1RUD - chains 1 and 2 of the 4 polymer chains in the assembly; structure by X-ray diffraction, 2.90 A resolution.

== Chain 1 ==
Molecule: Rhinovirus 14
Organism: Human rhinovirus 14
UniProt: P03303 (POLG_HRV14); residues 1-289 here correspond to UniProt positions 567-855 (UniProt number = residue number + 566)
Amino-acid sequence (289 residues; row label = number of the first residue in the row):
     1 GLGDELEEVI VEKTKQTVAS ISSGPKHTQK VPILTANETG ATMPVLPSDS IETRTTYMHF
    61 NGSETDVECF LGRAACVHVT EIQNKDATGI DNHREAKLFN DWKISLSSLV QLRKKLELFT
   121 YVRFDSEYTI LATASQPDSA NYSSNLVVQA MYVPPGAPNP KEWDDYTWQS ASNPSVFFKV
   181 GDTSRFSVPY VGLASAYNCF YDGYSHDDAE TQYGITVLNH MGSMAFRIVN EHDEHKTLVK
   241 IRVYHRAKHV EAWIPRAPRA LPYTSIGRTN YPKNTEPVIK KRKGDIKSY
Unresolved in the structure: 1-16
Sequence notes: engineered mutation S105 (Asn672 in P03303)
Ligand contacts: win i(S) (W84; 5-(7-(5-hydro-4-methyl-2-oxazolyl)phenoxy)heptyl)-3-methyl isoxazole): I104, S105, L106, S107, L116, V122, F124, S126, Y128, A150, Y152, P174, S175, V176, F186, V188, V191, Y197, N198, C199, N219, M221, M224

== Chain 2 ==
Molecule: Rhinovirus 14
Organism: Human rhinovirus 14
Notes: engineered mutation(s): N(1)105S
UniProt: P03303 (POLG_HRV14); residues 1-262 here correspond to UniProt positions 69-330 (UniProt number = residue number + 68)
Amino-acid sequence (262 residues; numbered 1 to 262; the number before each row is that of its first residue):
     1 SPNVEACGYS DRVQQITLGN STITTQEAAN AVVCYAEWPE YLPDVDASDV NKTSKPDTSV
    61 CRFYTLDSKT WTTGSKGWCW KLPDALKDMG VFGQNMFFHS LGRSGYTVHV QCNATKFHSG
   121 CLLVVVIPEH QLASHEGGNV SVKYTFTHPG ERGIDLSSAN EVGGPVKDVL YNMNGTLLGN
   181 LLIFPHQFIN LRTNNTATIV IPYINSVPID SMTRHNNVSL MVIPIAPLTV PTGATPSLPI
   241 TVTIAPMCTE FSGIRSKSIV PQ
Unresolved in the structure: 1-7
Sequence notes: conflict L170 (Ile239 in P03303)

== How chain 1 and chain 2 interact ==
Residue-residue contacts (106):
  N37(1) - F188(2)
  E38(1) - Q187(2)
  E38(1) - F188(2)  hydrogen bond (backbone-backbone)
  E38(1) - N190(2)
  E38(1) - T193(2)  hydrogen bond
  E38(1) - N194(2)
  T39(1) - A29(2)
  T39(1) - V32(2)
  T39(1) - Q187(2)
  G40(1) - H186(2)
  T120(1) - E129(2)
  Y121(1) - E129(2)  hydrogen bond
  Y121(1) - I204(2)
  Y121(1) - N205(2)
  Y121(1) - S206(2)
  A194(1) - S206(2)
  A194(1) - V207(2)  hydrophobic
  S195(1) - S206(2)  hydrogen bond (backbone-backbone)
  N198(1) - E129(2)
  N198(1) - S206(2)  hydrogen bond
  F200(1) - E129(2)
  F200(1) - Q131(2)
  Y201(1) - E129(2)
  Y201(1) - Q131(2)
  Y201(1) - R214(2)
  Y201(1) - H215(2)
  D202(1) - K81(2)  salt bridge
  D202(1) - E129(2)  hydrogen bond (backbone-side chain)
  D202(1) - H130(2)
  D202(1) - Q131(2)
  D202(1) - H215(2)
  D202(1) - N216(2)  hydrogen bond (backbone-backbone)
  G203(1) - R214(2)
  G203(1) - H215(2)
  Y204(1) - V142(2)  hydrogen bond (side chain-backbone)
  Y204(1) - K143(2)
  Y204(1) - Y144(2)  hydrogen bond (side chain-backbone)
  Y204(1) - T147(2)  hydrogen bond
  Y204(1) - H148(2)
  Y204(1) - R214(2)  hydrogen bond (backbone-backbone)
  S205(1) - R214(2)  hydrogen bond (backbone-side chain)
  H206(1) - R214(2)
  D207(1) - Y144(2)  hydrogen bond
  D207(1) - T213(2)  hydrogen bond
  D207(1) - R214(2)  hydrogen bond (side chain-backbone)
  D207(1) - V260(2)
  D207(1) - P261(2)
  D208(1) - Y144(2)
  D208(1) - P261(2)
  A209(1) - P261(2)
  E210(1) - K143(2)  salt bridge
  Q212(1) - S141(2)
  Y213(1) - H130(2)
  Y213(1) - Q131(2)
  Y213(1) - L132(2)  hydrogen bond (side chain-backbone)
  Y213(1) - S141(2)
  Y213(1) - V142(2)
  Y213(1) - T147(2)
  G214(1) - Q131(2)
  I215(1) - Q131(2)
  I254(1) - Y35(2)
  I254(1) - P128(2)  hydrophobic
  I254(1) - I204(2)  hydrophobic
  P255(1) - I183(2)  hydrophobic
  P255(1) - F184(2)
  R256(1) - P128(2)  hydrogen bond (side chain-backbone)
  R256(1) - E129(2)  hydrogen bond (side chain-backbone)
  R256(1) - I183(2)
  R256(1) - F184(2)
  A257(1) - T176(2)
  A257(1) - N180(2)
  A257(1) - I183(2)
  P258(1) - T176(2)
  P258(1) - N180(2)
  R259(1) - N174(2)  hydrogen bond (side chain-backbone)
  R259(1) - G175(2)
  R259(1) - T176(2)
  A260(1) - G175(2)  hydrogen bond (backbone-backbone)
  A260(1) - L177(2)  hydrophobic
  L261(1) - Y171(2)  hydrophobic
  L261(1) - G175(2)  hydrogen bond (backbone-backbone)
  T264(1) - G138(2)  hydrogen bond (side chain-backbone)
  S265(1) - G138(2)
  S265(1) - N139(2)
  G267(1) - Q131(2)
  R268(1) - Q131(2)
  R268(1) - N139(2)
  T269(1) - Q131(2)  hydrogen bond (side chain-backbone)
  T269(1) - L132(2)  hydrogen bond (side chain-backbone)
  T269(1) - A133(2)  hydrogen bond (side chain-backbone)
  T269(1) - N174(2)
  N270(1) - A133(2)
  N270(1) - S134(2)  hydrogen bond (side chain-backbone)
  N270(1) - G137(2)  hydrogen bond (side chain-backbone)
  N270(1) - G138(2)  hydrogen bond (side chain-backbone)
  N270(1) - N139(2)
  N270(1) - V140(2)  hydrogen bond (side chain-backbone)
  Y271(1) - G137(2)
  Y271(1) - V166(2)
  Y271(1) - D168(2)  hydrogen bond
  Y271(1) - Y171(2)
  Y271(1) - G175(2)
  K273(1) - H135(2)
  K273(1) - E136(2)
  V278(1) - Y171(2)
  I279(1) - L170(2)  hydrophobic
Other interface residues (no listed pair), chain 1 (45 interface residues in all): A196, T211, T275
Other interface residues (no listed pair), chain 2 (53 interface residues in all): N30, I127, M173

== Summary ==
Chain 1 and chain 2 form an interface of 45 and 53 residues respectively, with 30 hydrogen bonds and 2 salt
bridges. Among the polar pairs are D202(1)-K81(2), E210(1)-K143(2) and E38(1)-T193(2). Chain 1 binds win i(S).
Here chain 1 is Rhinovirus 14 and chain 2 is Rhinovirus 14, both from Human rhinovirus 14. Entry 1RUD
(Rhinovirus 14 mutant N1105S complexed with antiviral compound win 52084) was determined by X-ray diffraction,
deposited together with 1RUC, 1RUE, 1RUF, 1RUG, 1RUH, 1RUI and 1RUJ.
